Entry 8UIN (electron microscopy, 3.86 A resolution); this record covers chains A and G of the 8 polymer chains in the assembly.

== Chain A (and G) ==
Protein: Complement C3 beta chain
From: Homo sapiens
Notes: chain G of this document is another copy of the same molecule, construct and numbering; everything in this record applies to it too
Reference sequence: P01024 (CO3_HUMAN); residues 1-642 here correspond to UniProt positions 23-664 (UniProt number = residue number + 22)
Chain sequence (642 residues; row label = number of the first residue in the row):
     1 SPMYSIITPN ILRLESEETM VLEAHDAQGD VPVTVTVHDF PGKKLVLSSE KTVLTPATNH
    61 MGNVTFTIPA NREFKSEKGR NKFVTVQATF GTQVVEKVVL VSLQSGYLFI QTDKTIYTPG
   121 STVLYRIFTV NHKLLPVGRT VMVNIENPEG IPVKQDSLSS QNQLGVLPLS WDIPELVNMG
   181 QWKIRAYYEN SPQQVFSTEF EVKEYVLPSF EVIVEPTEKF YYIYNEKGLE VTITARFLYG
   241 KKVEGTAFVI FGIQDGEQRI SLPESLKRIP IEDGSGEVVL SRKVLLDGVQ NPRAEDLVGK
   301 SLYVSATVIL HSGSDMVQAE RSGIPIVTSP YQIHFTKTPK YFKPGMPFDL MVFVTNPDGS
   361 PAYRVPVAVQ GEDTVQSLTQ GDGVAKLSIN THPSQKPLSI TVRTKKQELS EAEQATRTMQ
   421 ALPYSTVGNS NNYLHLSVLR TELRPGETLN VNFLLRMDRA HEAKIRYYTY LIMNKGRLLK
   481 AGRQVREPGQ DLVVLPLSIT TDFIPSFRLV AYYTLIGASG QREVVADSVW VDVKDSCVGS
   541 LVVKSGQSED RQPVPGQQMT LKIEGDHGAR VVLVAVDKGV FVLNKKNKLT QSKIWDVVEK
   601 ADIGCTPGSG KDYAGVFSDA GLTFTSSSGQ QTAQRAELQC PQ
Not modelled in the structure: 642 (chain G: 641-642)
Swiss-Prot annotation at these positions:
  - site: Ser-519, Gly-520 (Microbial infection: Cleavage)
  - modified residue (Phosphoserine): Ser-16, Ser-48, Ser-275, Ser-281
  - glycosylation: Asn-63 (N-linked (GlcNAc...) asparagine)
Disulfide bonds: Cys-605/Cys-640
Glycans and other covalent adducts: N-acetylglucosamine (NAG) linked to Asn-63

== Chain A / chain G interface ==
Contacting residue pairs (41; chain A residue first):
  Gly-345(A) / Gln-490(G)
  Met-346(A) / Leu-492(G)  hydrophobic
  Arg-364(A) / Pro-445(G)  hydrogen bond (side chain-backbone)
  Arg-364(A) / Gly-446(G)
  Arg-364(A) / Glu-447(G)  salt bridge
  Val-375(A) / Pro-496(G)  hydrophobic
  Gln-376(A) / Thr-448(G)
  Ser-377(A) / Thr-448(G)  hydrogen bond
  Leu-378(A) / Gly-446(G)
  Gln-380(A) / Glu-447(G)
  Lys-386(A) / Asn-450(G)
  Ser-388(A) / Asn-450(G)  hydrogen bond
  Ser-388(A) / Val-494(G)
  Ser-388(A) / Pro-496(G)
  Asn-390(A) / Gln-484(G)
  Asn-390(A) / Val-494(G)
  Thr-391(A) / Gln-490(G)  hydrogen bond (backbone-side chain)
  Leu-439(A) / Leu-439(G)  hydrophobic
  Pro-445(A) / Arg-364(G)
  Gly-446(A) / Leu-378(G)
  Glu-447(A) / Arg-364(G)  salt bridge
  Glu-447(A) / Gln-380(G)
  Thr-448(A) / Ser-377(G)  hydrogen bond
  Thr-448(A) / Lys-386(G)
  Asn-450(A) / Ser-388(G)  hydrogen bond
  Leu-454(A) / Leu-492(G)  hydrophobic
  Arg-456(A) / Gly-489(G)
  Met-457(A) / Arg-459(G)
  Gln-484(A) / Asn-390(G)
  Glu-487(A) / Thr-391(G)
  Glu-487(A) / His-392(G)
  Gly-489(A) / Arg-456(G)
  Gln-490(A) / Gly-345(G)
  Gln-490(A) / Asn-390(G)
  Leu-492(A) / Pro-347(G)  hydrophobic
  Leu-492(A) / Leu-454(G)  hydrophobic
  Val-494(A) / Pro-347(G)  hydrophobic
  Val-494(A) / Ser-388(G)
  Val-494(A) / Asn-390(G)
  Pro-496(A) / Val-375(G)  hydrophobic
  Ser-498(A) / Gln-376(G)
Also at the interface, not in a pair above, chain A (35 interface residues in all): Pro-347, His-392, Pro-393, Asn-452, Arg-459, Pro-488
Also at the interface, not in a pair above, chain G (35 interface residues in all): Ile-389, Pro-393, Asn-452, Met-457, Glu-487, Pro-488, Asp-491

== In short ==
Chain A and chain G each contribute 35 residues to their interface, with 6 hydrogen bonds and 2 salt bridges.
Polar pairs include Arg-364(A)/Glu-447(G), Arg-364(A)/Pro-445(G) and Ser-377(A)/Thr-448(G).
N-acetylglucosamine is covalently linked to Asn-63(A).
Both chains are Complement C3 beta chain (Homo sapiens). Entry 8UIN (Structure of the C3bBb-albicin complex)
was determined by electron microscopy, deposited together with 8UH2.
